Entry 9MLY (electron microscopy, 2.33 A resolution); this record covers chains B and C of the 4 polymer chains in the assembly.

[Chain B]
Protein: Nitrogenase molybdenum-iron protein beta chain
Organism: Azotobacter vinelandii
Notes: EC 1.18.6.1
Reference sequence: P07329 (NIFK_AZOVI); numbering as in UniProt (aligned over 1-523)
Amino-acid sequence (523 residues; row label = number of the first residue in the row):
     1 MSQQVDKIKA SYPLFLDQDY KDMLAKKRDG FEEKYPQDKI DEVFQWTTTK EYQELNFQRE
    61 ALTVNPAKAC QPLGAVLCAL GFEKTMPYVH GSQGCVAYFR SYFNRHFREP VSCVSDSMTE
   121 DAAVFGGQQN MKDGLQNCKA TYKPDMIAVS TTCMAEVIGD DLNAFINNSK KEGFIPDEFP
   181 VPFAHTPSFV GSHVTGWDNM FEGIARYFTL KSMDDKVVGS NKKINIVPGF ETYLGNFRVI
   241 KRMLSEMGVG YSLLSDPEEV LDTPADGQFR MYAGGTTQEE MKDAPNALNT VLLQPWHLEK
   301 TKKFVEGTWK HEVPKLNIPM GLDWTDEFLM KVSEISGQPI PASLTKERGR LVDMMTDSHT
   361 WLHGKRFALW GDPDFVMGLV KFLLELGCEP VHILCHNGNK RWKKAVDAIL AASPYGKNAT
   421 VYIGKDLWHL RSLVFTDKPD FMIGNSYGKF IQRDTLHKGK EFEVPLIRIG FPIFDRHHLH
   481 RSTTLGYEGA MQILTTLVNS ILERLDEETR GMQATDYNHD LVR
Not modelled in the structure: 1
Metal / ion sites: fe(8)-S(7) cluster Fe: Cys70, Cys95, Cys153, Ser188 (shared with 3 residues of chain A); Fe ion site 1: Arg108, Glu109 (shared with 2 residues of chain D); Fe ion site 2: Asp353, Asp357 (shared with 2 residues of chain D)
Small-molecule neighbours:
  - fe(8)-S(7) cluster (CLF): Cys70, Pro72, Ser92, Gly94, Cys95, Tyr98, Phe99, Thr152, Cys153, Ser188
  - 3-hydroxy-3-carboxy-adipic acid (HCA): Tyr98, Ser101, Arg105
Swiss-Prot annotation at these positions:
  - binding site ([8Fe-7S] cluster): Cys70, Cys95, Cys153, Ser188

[Chain C]
Protein: Nitrogenase molybdenum-iron protein alpha chain
Organism: Azotobacter vinelandii
Notes: EC 1.18.6.1
Reference sequence: P07328 (NIFD_AZOVI); numbering as in UniProt (aligned over 1-492)
Amino-acid sequence (492 residues; row label = number of the first residue in the row):
     1 MTGMSREEVE SLIQEVLEVY PEKARKDRNK HLAVNDPAVT QSKKCIISNK KSQPGLMTIR
    61 GCAYAGSKGV VWGPIKDMIH ISHGPVGCGQ YSRAGRRNYY IGTTGVNAFV TMNFTSDFQE
   121 KDIVFGGDKK LAKLIDEVET LFPLNKGISV QSECPIGLIG DDIESVSKVK GAELSKTIVP
   181 VRCEGFRGVS QSLGHHIAND AVRDWVLGKR DEDTTFASTP YDVAIIGDYN IGGDAWSSRI
   241 LLEEMGLRCV AQWSGDGSIS EIELTPKVKL NLVHCYRSMN YISRHMEEKY GIPWMEYNFF
   301 GPTKTIESLR AIAAKFDESI QKKCEEVIAK YKPEWEAVVA KYRPRLEGKR VMLYIGGLRP
   361 RHVIGAYEDL GMEVVGTGYE FAHNDDYDRT MKEMGDSTLL YDDVTGYEFE EFVKRIKPDL
   421 IGSGIKEKFI FQKMGIPFRE MHSWDYSGPY HGFDGFAIFA RDMDMTLNNP CWKKLQAPWE
   481 ASEGAEKVAA SA
Not modelled in the structure: 1-3, 481-492
Metal / ion sites: fe(8)-S(7) cluster Fe: Cys62, Cys88, Cys154 (shared with 4 residues of chain D); Fe ion: Cys275 (together with 3-hydroxy-3-carboxy-adipic acid)
Small-molecule neighbours:
  - fe(8)-S(7) cluster (CLF): Cys62, Tyr64, Pro85, Gly87, Cys88, Tyr91, Glu153, Cys154, Gly185
  - 3-hydroxy-3-carboxy-adipic acid (HCA): Ala65, Gly95, Arg96, Gln191, Gly424, Ile425, Lys426, Glu440, His442
  - ICS (iron-sulfur-molybdenum cluster with interstitial carbon): Val70, Arg96, His195, Tyr229, Ile231, Cys275, Arg277, Ser278, Ile355, Gly356, Gly357, Leu358, Arg359, Pro360, Phe381, Met441, His442
Swiss-Prot annotation at these positions:
  - binding site ([8Fe-7S] cluster): Cys62, Cys88, Cys154
  - binding site ([7Fe-Mo-9S-C-homocitryl] cluster): Cys275, His442

[How chain B and chain C interact]
Residue-residue contacts (46; chain B residue first):
  Leu322(B) with Lys474(C)
  Asp323(B) with Lys474(C), salt bridge
  Asp326(B) with Pro478(C); Trp479(C)
  Met330(B) with Pro478(C); Trp479(C)
  Ile340(B) with Trp479(C), hydrophobic
  Thr345(B) with Trp479(C), hydrogen bond; Glu480(C)
  Arg348(B) with Lys474(C), hydrogen bond (side chain-backbone); Leu475(C); Gln476(C); Ala477(C); Pro478(C); Trp479(C)
  Val352(B) with Lys474(C); Leu475(C), hydrophobic
  Asp353(B) with Lys433(C), salt bridge
  Thr356(B) with Gln432(C), hydrogen bond (backbone-side chain); Cys471(C); Trp472(C)
  Asp357(B) with Phe429(C); Gln432(C), hydrogen bond
  His359(B) with Thr466(C), hydrogen bond; Asn469(C)
  Thr360(B) with Met465(C)
  Trp361(B) with Tyr446(C)
  His363(B) with Met465(C)
  Glu385(B) with Pro470(C)
  Tyr415(B) with Pro470(C)
  Tyr487(B) with Trp479(C)
  Met512(B) with Thr103(C); Thr104(C)
  Gln513(B) with Gly102(C); Thr103(C), hydrogen bond; Asn107(C)
  Tyr517(B) with Tyr99(C); Tyr100(C)
  Asn518(B) with Arg97(C); Tyr99(C), hydrogen bond
  Asp520(B) with Arg97(C), salt bridge; Tyr99(C), hydrogen bond
  Leu521(B) with Arg93(C); Ala94(C), hydrophobic
  Val522(B) with Tyr446(C)
  Arg523(B) with Tyr446(C)
Interface residues without a listed pair, chain B (31 interface residues in all): Leu329, Met355, Leu384, Gly387, Asp516
Interface residues without a listed pair, chain C (30 interface residues in all): Ile101, Trp236, Arg439, Asn468

[Summary]
Chain B and chain C form an interface of 31 and 30 residues respectively; the contacts include 8 hydrogen
bonds and 3 salt bridges. Among the polar pairs are Asp323(B)-Lys474(C), Asp353(B)-Lys433(C) and
Asp520(B)-Arg97(C). Ligands of chain B: 3-hydroxy-3-carboxy-adipic acid and fe(8)-S(7) cluster.
Here chain B is Nitrogenase molybdenum-iron protein beta chain and chain C is Nitrogenase molybdenum-iron
protein alpha chain, both from Azotobacter vinelandii. Entry 9MLY (Azotobacter vinelandii Reduced MoFeP (C1
symmetry) obtained using the SPT Labtech chameleon of 5 mM sodium ...) was determined by electron microscopy
(same publication as 9CQM, 9CQN, 9CQO, 9CQP, 9CQQ, 9CQR and 12 further entries).
